PDB entry 4QWJ | X-ray diffraction, 2.90 A resolution | chains D and E of the 28 polymer chains in the assembly

Chain D:
Protein: Proteasome subunit alpha type-5
Organism: Saccharomyces cerevisiae
Reference sequence: P32379 (PSA5_YEAST); residues -7 to 252 here correspond to UniProt positions 1-260 (UniProt number = residue number + 8)
Sequence (260 residues; row label = number of the first residue in the row; numbers below 1 keep their minus sign (Met-7 is residue -7)):
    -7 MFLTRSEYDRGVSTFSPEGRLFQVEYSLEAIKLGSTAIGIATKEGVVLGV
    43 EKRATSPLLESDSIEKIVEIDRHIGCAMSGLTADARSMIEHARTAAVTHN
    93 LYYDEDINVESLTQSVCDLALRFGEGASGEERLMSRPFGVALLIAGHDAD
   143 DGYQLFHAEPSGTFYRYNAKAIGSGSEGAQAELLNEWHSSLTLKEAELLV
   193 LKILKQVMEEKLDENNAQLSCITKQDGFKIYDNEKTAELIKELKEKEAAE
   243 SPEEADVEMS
Disordered / not traced: -7 to 0, 118-124, 243-252

Chain E:
Protein: Proteasome subunit alpha type-6
Organism: Saccharomyces cerevisiae
Reference sequence: P40302 (PSA6_YEAST); residues 0-233 here correspond to UniProt positions 1-234 (UniProt number = residue number + 1)
Sequence (234 residues; each row starts with the number of its first residue; numbering starts at 0):
     0 MFRNNYDGDTVTFSPTGRLFQVEYALEAIKQGSVTVGLRSNTHAVLVALK
    50 RNADELSSYQKKIIKCDEHMGLSLAGLAPDARVLSNYLRQQCNYSSLVFN
   100 RKLAVERAGHLLCDKAQKNTQSYGGRPYGVGLLIIGYDKSGAHLLEFQPS
   150 GNVTELYGTAIGARSQGAKTYLERTLDTFIKIDGNPDELIKAGVEAISQS
   200 LRDESLTVDNLSIAIVGKDTPFTIYDGEAVAKYI
Disordered / not traced: 0-2
UniProt features mapped onto this chain:
  - modified residue: Ser13 (Phosphoserine)
  - cross-link: Lys190 (Glycyl lysine isopeptide (Lys-Gly) (interchain with G-Cter in ubiquitin))

Interface between chain D and chain E:
Pairs across the interface (43):
  Ser5(D) with Arg125(E)
  Thr6(D) with Gly7(E); Gln20(E)
  Phe7(D) with Gln20(E), hydrogen bond (backbone-side chain); Tyr23(E); Ala24(E), hydrophobic; Leu76(E), hydrophobic; Pro126(E); Gly128(E)
  Ser8(D) with Tyr23(E)
  Pro9(D) with Tyr23(E), hydrophobic; Glu26(E)
  Glu10(D) with Glu26(E); Gln30(E)
  Gly11(D) with Tyr23(E); Ala27(E)
  Leu13(D) with Arg125(E)
  Gln106(D) with Arg81(E), hydrogen bond
  Asp110(D) with Arg81(E), salt bridge
  Leu113(D) with Pro78(E), hydrophobic; Arg125(E)
  Glu117(D) with Tyr122(E)
  Ser153(D) with Pro78(E)
  Gly154(D) with Pro78(E)
  Thr155(D) with Gln59(E)
  Phe156(D) with Gln59(E)
  Tyr157(D) with Arg50(E); Ala52(E); Ser56(E); Ser57(E); Gln59(E)
  Arg158(D) with Ser56(E); Ser57(E), hydrogen bond (backbone-backbone)
  Tyr159(D) with Ala52(E); Asp53(E); Leu55(E); Ser56(E)
  Asn160(D) with Leu55(E), hydrogen bond (backbone-backbone)
  Ala161(D) with Leu55(E)
  Gln172(D) with Asp53(E), hydrogen bond; Leu55(E)
  Leu175(D) with Leu55(E)
  Leu176(D) with Leu55(E), hydrophobic
Also at the interface, not in a pair above, chain D (26 interface residues in all): Arg2, Gly3
Also at the interface, not in a pair above, chain E (26 interface residues in all): Asp6, Asn51, Glu54, Asp79, Gly123

Overview:
Chain D and chain E each contribute 26 residues to their interface, with 5 hydrogen bonds and 1 salt bridge.
Polar contacts include Asp110(D)-Arg81(E), Phe7(D)-Gln20(E) and Gln106(D)-Arg81(E).
Chain D is Proteasome subunit alpha type-5 and chain E is Proteasome subunit alpha type-6, both from
Saccharomyces cerevisiae; the structure, yCP beta5-A49T-mutant in complex with carfilzomib, was determined by
X-ray diffraction (same publication as 4QUX, 4QUY, 4QV0, 4QV1, 4QV3, 4QV4 and 42 further entries).
